PDB entry 7OXQ | X-ray diffraction, 3.30 A resolution | chains A and B of the 4 polymer chains in the assembly

== Chain A ==
Molecule: Reverse transcriptase/ribonuclease H
Source organism: Human immunodeficiency virus type 1 group M subtype B (isolate BH10)
Notes: EC 2.7.7.49, 2.7.7.7, 3.1.26.13, 3.1.13.2
Reference sequence: P03366 (POL_HV1B1); residues 1-554 here correspond to UniProt positions 600-1153 (UniProt number = residue number + 599)
Chain sequence (556 residues; each row starts with the number of its first residue; numbers below 1 keep their minus sign (Met-1 is residue -1)):
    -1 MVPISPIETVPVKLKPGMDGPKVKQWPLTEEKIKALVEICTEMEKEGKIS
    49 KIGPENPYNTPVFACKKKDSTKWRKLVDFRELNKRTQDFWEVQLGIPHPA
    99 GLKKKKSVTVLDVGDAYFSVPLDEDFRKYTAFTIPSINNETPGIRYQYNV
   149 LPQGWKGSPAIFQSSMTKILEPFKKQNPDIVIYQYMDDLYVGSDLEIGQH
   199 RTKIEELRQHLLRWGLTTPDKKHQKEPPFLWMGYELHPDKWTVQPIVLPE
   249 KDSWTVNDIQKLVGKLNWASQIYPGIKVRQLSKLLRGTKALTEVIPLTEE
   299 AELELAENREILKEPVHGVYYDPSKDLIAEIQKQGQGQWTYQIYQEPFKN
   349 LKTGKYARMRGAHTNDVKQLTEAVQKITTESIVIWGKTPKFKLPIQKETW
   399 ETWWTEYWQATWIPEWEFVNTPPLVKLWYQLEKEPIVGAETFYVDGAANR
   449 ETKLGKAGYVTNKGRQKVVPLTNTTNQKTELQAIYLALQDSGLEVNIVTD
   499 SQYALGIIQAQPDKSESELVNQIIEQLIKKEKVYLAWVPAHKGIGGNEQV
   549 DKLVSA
Unresolved in the structure: -1
Construct notes: initiating methionine (-1); expression tag (0); conflict Cys63 (Ile662 in P03366), Ser280 (Cys879 in P03366)
Metal / ion sites: Cd2+ site 1: Gln174, His208, Arg211; Cd2+ site 2: Glu224 (shared with 3 residues of chain C); Cd2+ site 3: Asp443, Glu478, Asp498; Cd2+ site 4: His539, Asp549
Curated features (UniProtKB/Swiss-Prot):
  - region: Phe227 to His235 (RT 'primer grip')
  - motif: Trp398 to Trp414 (Tryptophan repeat motif)
  - binding site (Mg(2+)): Asp110, Asp185, Asp186, Asp443, Glu478, Asp498, Asp549
  - site: Trp401 (Essential for RT p66/p51 heterodimerization), Trp414 (Essential for RT p66/p51 heterodimerization), Phe440, Tyr441 (Cleavage)
What the authors report for this chain:
  - binding site for the ligand 2NU: Tyr115, Gln151

== Chain B ==
Molecule: Gag-Pol polyprotein
Source organism: Human immunodeficiency virus type 1 BH10
Notes: EC 3.4.23.16, 2.7.7.49, 2.7.7.7, 3.1.26.13, 3.1.13.2, 2.7.7.-, 3.1.-.-
Reference sequence: P03366 (POL_HV1B1); residues 1-428 here correspond to UniProt positions 600-1027 (UniProt number = residue number + 599)
Chain sequence (444 residues; numbered -15 to 428; the number before each row is that of its first residue; numbers below 1 keep their minus sign (Met-15 is residue -15)):
   -15 MAHHHHHHALEVLFQGPISPIETVPVKLKPGMDGPKVKQWPLTEEKIKAL
    35 VEICTEMEKEGKISKIGPENPYNTPVFAIKKKDSTKWRKLVDFRELNKRT
    85 QDFWEVQLGIPHPAGLKKKKSVTVLDVGDAYFSVPLDEDFRKYTAFTIPS
   135 INNETPGIRYQYNVLPQGWKGSPAIFQSSMTKILEPFKKQNPDIVIYQYM
   185 DDLYVGSDLEIGQHRTKIEELRQHLLRWGLTTPDKKHQKEPPFLWMGYEL
   235 HPDKWTVQPIVLPEKDSWTVNDIQKLVGKLNWASQIYPGIKVRQLSKLLR
   285 GTKALTEVIPLTEEAELELAENREILKEPVHGVYYDPSKDLIAEIQKQGQ
   335 GQWTYQIYQEPFKNLKTGKYARMRGAHTNDVKQLTEAVQKITTESIVIWG
   385 KTPKFKLPIQKETWETWWTEYWQATWIPEWEFVNTPPLVKLWYQ
Unresolved in the structure: -15 to 4, 89-94
Construct notes: initiating methionine (-15); expression tag (-14 to 0); engineered mutation Ser280 (Cys879 in P03366)
Metal / ion sites: Cd2+ site 1: Glu224, Glu233, His235; Cd2+ site 2: Lys249, Trp252; Cd2+ site 3: Glu297 (shared with 2 residues of chain D); Cd2+ site 4: Glu305, Glu308 (shared with 2 residues of chain D); Cd2+ site 5: Glu312 (shared with 2 residues of chain D)
Curated features (UniProtKB/Swiss-Prot):
  - region: Phe227 to His235 (RT 'primer grip')
  - motif: Trp398 to Trp414 (Tryptophan repeat motif)
  - binding site (Mg(2+)): Asp110, Asp185, Asp186
  - site (Essential for RT p66/p51 heterodimerization): Trp401, Trp414

== How chain A and chain B interact ==
Contacting residue pairs - 118 pairs, chain A then chain B:
  Val8(A) with Glu53(B)
  Pro9(A) with Glu53(B)
  Gln85(A) with Glu53(B), hydrogen bond (side chain-backbone)
  Asp86(A) with Pro55(B)
  Phe87(A) with Pro52(B); Glu53(B)
  Trp88(A) with Lys20(B); Val21(B); Lys22(B); Pro52(B), hydrogen bond (backbone-backbone); Asn54(B); Pro55(B); Asn57(B), hydrogen bond; Thr131(B), hydrogen bond; Arg143(B)
  Val90(A) with Pro140(B); Gly141(B), hydrogen bond (backbone-backbone); Arg143(B)
  Leu92(A) with Pro133(B), hydrophobic; Asn137(B)
  Gly93(A) with Asn137(B)
  Ile94(A) with Asn137(B), hydrogen bond (backbone-side chain)
  Pro95(A) with Asn136(B); Asn137(B)
  His96(A) with Asn136(B), hydrogen bond (backbone-side chain)
  Gly99(A) with Asn136(B)
  Leu100(A) with Asn136(B)
  Ala158(A) with Pro52(B)
  Ser162(A) with Pro52(B)
  Thr165(A) with Pro140(B)
  Glu169(A) with Lys49(B), salt bridge
  Val179(A) with Glu138(B)
  Ile180(A) with Glu138(B)
  Tyr181(A) with Asn136(B), hydrogen bond; Glu138(B)
  Gln182(A) with Glu138(B), hydrogen bond (backbone-backbone); Pro140(B)
  Arg358(A) with Glu396(B), salt bridge
  Gln373(A) with Glu396(B); Thr397(B), hydrogen bond
  Thr376(A) with Thr400(B); Trp401(B)
  Ile380(A) with Leu26(B); Thr27(B)
  Val381(A) with Pro25(B), hydrophobic; Ile135(B); Asn136(B), hydrogen bond (backbone-backbone); Asn137(B)
  Ile382(A) with Ile135(B); Asn136(B)
  Gly384(A) with Thr27(B); Glu28(B), hydrogen bond (backbone-backbone)
  Thr386(A) with Trp401(B)
  Trp402(A) with Lys331(B), hydrogen bond (backbone-side chain); His361(B); Asp364(B)
  Tyr405(A) with Lys331(B), hydrogen bond (backbone-side chain); Asn418(B)
  Trp406(A) with Lys331(B); Asn418(B), hydrogen bond; Thr419(B), hydrogen bond (side chain-backbone); Pro421(B), hydrophobic
  Gln407(A) with Lys331(B); Pro392(B); Gln394(B), hydrogen bond; Val417(B); Asn418(B), hydrogen bond
  Ala408(A) with Trp337(B), hydrophobic; Asp364(B); Pro392(B), hydrogen bond (backbone-backbone); Ile393(B)
  Thr409(A) with Asp364(B)
  Trp410(A) with Thr362(B); Asn363(B); Val365(B), hydrophobic; Trp401(B), hydrophobic; Tyr405(B)
  Pro412(A) with Trp401(B), hydrophobic
  Lys431(A) with Lys259(B)
  Glu432(A) with Lys259(B), salt bridge
  Pro433(A) with Asn255(B); Leu289(B), hydrophobic; Thr290(B)
  Ile434(A) with Thr290(B)
  Val435(A) with Thr290(B)
  Thr439(A) with Lys287(B); Ala288(B); Leu289(B), hydrogen bond (side chain-backbone)
  Tyr441(A) with Gln258(B), hydrogen bond; Lys287(B), hydrogen bond (side chain-backbone)
  Thr459(A) with Thr286(B)
  Asn460(A) with Thr286(B); Lys287(B); Ala288(B)
  Asn494(A) with Leu289(B)
  Val496(A) with Gln258(B); Leu289(B), hydrophobic
  Gln500(A) with Leu422(B)
  Leu503(A) with Leu422(B), hydrophobic
  Gln507(A) with Pro421(B)
  Tyr532(A) with Asn255(B), hydrogen bond; Lys259(B), hydrogen bond; Leu289(B), hydrophobic
  Trp535(A) with Leu422(B), hydrophobic
  Val536(A) with Gln258(B)
  Pro537(A) with Gly262(B); Asn265(B)
  Lys540(A) with Asn265(B), hydrogen bond
  Gly541(A) with Ser280(B)
  Ile542(A) with Gln258(B); Val261(B), hydrophobic; Leu283(B)
  Gly543(A) with Leu283(B), hydrogen bond (backbone-backbone); Gly285(B)
  Gly544(A) with Gly285(B)
  Gln547(A) with Arg284(B); Gly285(B); Thr286(B), hydrogen bond
Other interface residues (no listed pair), chain A (72 interface residues in all): Gln91, Ile159, Gln161, Lys172, Thr377, Trp383, Thr403, Val458, Gly504, Ala534
Other interface residues (no listed pair), chain B (64 interface residues in all): Gln23, Gly51, Tyr56, Thr139, Val254, Leu368, Pro420

== Summary ==
Chain A and chain B form an interface of 72 and 64 residues respectively; the contacts include 27 hydrogen
bonds and 3 salt bridges. Polar contacts include Glu169(A)-Lys49(B), Arg358(A)-Glu396(B) and
Glu432(A)-Lys259(B). The paper reports a binding site for the ligand 2NU at Tyr115(A) and Gln151(A).
Chain A is Reverse transcriptase/ribonuclease H (Human immunodeficiency virus type 1 group M subtype B
(isolate BH10)) and chain B is Gag-Pol polyprotein (Human immunodeficiency virus type 1 BH10); the structure,
Crystal structure of HIV-1 reverse transcriptase with a double stranded DNA in complex with fragment 048 ...,
was determined by X-ray diffraction together with 7OZ2, 7OZ5, 7OZW and 7P15 from the same study.
